6NOO - chain A; structure by X-ray diffraction, 2.50 A resolution.

Chain A:
Protein: Maintenance of carboxysome positioning A protein, MCDA
Amino-acid sequence (278 residues; each row starts with the number of its first residue; numbers below 1 keep their minus sign (Met-19 is residue -19)):
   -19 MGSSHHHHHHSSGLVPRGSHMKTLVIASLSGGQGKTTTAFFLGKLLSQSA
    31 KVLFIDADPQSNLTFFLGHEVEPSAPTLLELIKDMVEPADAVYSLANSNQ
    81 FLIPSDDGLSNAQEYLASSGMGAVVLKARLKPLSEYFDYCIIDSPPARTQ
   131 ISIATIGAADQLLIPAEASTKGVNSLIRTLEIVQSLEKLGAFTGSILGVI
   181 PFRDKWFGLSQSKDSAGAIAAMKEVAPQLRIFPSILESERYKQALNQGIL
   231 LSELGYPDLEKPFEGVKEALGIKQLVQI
Disordered / not traced: -19 to -8, 252-258
From the paper describing this entry:
  - binding site for the ligand ATP: Phe182, Tyr221

Overview:
The paper reports a binding site for the ligand ATP at Phe182 and Tyr221.
Chain A is Maintenance of carboxysome positioning A protein, MCDA; the structure, Structure of Cyanothece
McdA-AMPPNP complex, was determined by X-ray diffraction together with 6NON, 6NOP and 6NOY from the same
study.
